PDB entry 4ZSL | X-ray diffraction, 2.25 A resolution | chain A

Chain A:
Name: Mitogen-activated protein kinase 7
Source organism: Homo sapiens
Notes: EC 2.7.11.24
UniProtKB: Q13164 (MK07_HUMAN); residues 53-393 here = UniProt positions 53-393
Amino-acid sequence (341 residues; each row starts with the number of its first residue):
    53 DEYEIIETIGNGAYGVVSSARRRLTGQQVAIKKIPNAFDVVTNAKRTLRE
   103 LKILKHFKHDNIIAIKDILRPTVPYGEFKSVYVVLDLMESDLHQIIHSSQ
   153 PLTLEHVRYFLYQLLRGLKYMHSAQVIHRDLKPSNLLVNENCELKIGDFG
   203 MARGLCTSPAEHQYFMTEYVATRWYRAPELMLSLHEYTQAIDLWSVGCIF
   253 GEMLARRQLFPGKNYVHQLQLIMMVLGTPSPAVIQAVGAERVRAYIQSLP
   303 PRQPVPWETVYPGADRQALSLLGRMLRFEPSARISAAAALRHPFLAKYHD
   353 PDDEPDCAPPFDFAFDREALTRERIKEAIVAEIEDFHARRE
Residues lining bound ligands: 4QZ (3-amino-5-[(4-chlorophenyl)amino]-N-[(1S)-1-phenylethyl]-1H-1,2,4-triazole-1-carboxamide): Ala65, Tyr66, Gly67, Val68, Lys84, Ile86, Asn95, Arg98, Thr99, Glu102, Leu103, Leu106, Ile117, Val135
UniProt features mapped onto this chain:
  - motif: Thr219 to Tyr221 (TXY)
  - active site: Asp182 (Proton acceptor)
  - binding site (ATP): Ile61 to Val69, Lys84
  - mutagenesis: Thr219 to Tyr221 (Loss activation by MAP2K5)
What the authors report for this chain:
  - contacts within the chain: Val68-Lys84 (backbone contact)
  - conformationally variable residues (side-chain flip): Lys84
  - specificity-determining residues: Ile86, Thr99, Val135, Leu137 (by similarity / conservation)

In short:
Bound to chain A: compound 4QZ. Curated annotation (UniProt) lists active-site residue Asp182, 10 ATP-binding
residues and 3 mutagenesis sites. From the paper: specificity determinants Ile86, Thr99 and Val135 among
others; conformational variability at Lys84.
Chain A is Mitogen-activated protein kinase 7 (Homo sapiens); the structure, Mitogen activated protein kinase
7 in complex with inhibitor, was determined by X-ray diffraction together with 4ZSG, 4ZSJ, 5BYY and 5BYZ from
the same study.
